PDB entry 3RWE | X-ray diffraction, 2.40 A resolution | chains A and C of the 3 polymer chains in the assembly

== Chain A ==
Molecule: Major histocompatibility complex class I
Organism: Macaca mulatta
Reference sequence: Q9GJ77 (Q9GJ77_MACMU); residues 1-276 here correspond to UniProt positions 24-299 (UniProt number = residue number + 23)
Sequence (276 residues; numbered 1 to 276; the number before each row is that of its first residue):
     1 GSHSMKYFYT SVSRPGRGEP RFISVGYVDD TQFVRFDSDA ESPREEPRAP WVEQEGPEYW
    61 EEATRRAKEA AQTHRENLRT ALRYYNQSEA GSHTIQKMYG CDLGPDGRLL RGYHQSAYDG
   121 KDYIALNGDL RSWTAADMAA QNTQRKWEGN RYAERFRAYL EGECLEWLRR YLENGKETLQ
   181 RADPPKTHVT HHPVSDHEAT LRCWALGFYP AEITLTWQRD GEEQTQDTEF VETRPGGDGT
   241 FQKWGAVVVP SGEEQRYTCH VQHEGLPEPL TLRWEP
Disulfides: Cys101-Cys164, Cys203-Cys259

== Chain C ==
Molecule: Pol FW9 peptide from Pol protein
Reference sequence: Q5QGH9 (Q5QGH9_SIVCZ); residues 1-9 here correspond to UniProt positions 435-443 (UniProt number = residue number + 434)
Sequence (9 residues; each row starts with the number of its first residue):
     1 FQWMGYELW

== Interface between chain A and chain C ==
Pairs across the interface (48; chain A residue first):
  Met5(A) - Phe1(C)
  Tyr7(A) - Phe1(C)
  Tyr7(A) - Gln2(C)
  Tyr9(A) - Gln2(C)  hydrogen bond
  Ser24(A) - Gln2(C)
  Glu45(A) - Gln2(C)
  Tyr59(A) - Phe1(C)  hydrophobic
  Glu62(A) - Phe1(C)
  Ala63(A) - Phe1(C)
  Ala63(A) - Gln2(C)
  Arg65(A) - Met4(C)  hydrogen bond
  Arg66(A) - Phe1(C)
  Arg66(A) - Gln2(C)  hydrogen bond (side chain-backbone)
  Arg66(A) - Met4(C)
  Ala67(A) - Gln2(C)
  Glu69(A) - Met4(C)
  Glu69(A) - Tyr6(C)
  Thr73(A) - Glu7(C)
  Glu76(A) - Leu8(C)
  Asn77(A) - Glu7(C)  hydrogen bond (side chain-backbone)
  Asn77(A) - Leu8(C)
  Asn77(A) - Trp9(C)  hydrogen bond (side chain-backbone)
  Thr80(A) - Trp9(C)
  Tyr84(A) - Trp9(C)  hydrogen bond (side chain-backbone)
  Ile95(A) - Trp9(C)  hydrophobic
  Lys97(A) - Glu7(C)  salt bridge
  Tyr99(A) - Gln2(C)
  Tyr99(A) - Trp3(C)  hydrogen bond (side chain-backbone)
  His114(A) - Glu7(C)  salt bridge
  Ser116(A) - Trp9(C)
  Tyr118(A) - Trp9(C)  hydrophobic
  Tyr123(A) - Trp9(C)  hydrophobic
  Thr143(A) - Trp9(C)  hydrogen bond (side chain-backbone)
  Lys146(A) - Trp9(C)  hydrogen bond (side chain-backbone)
  Trp147(A) - Glu7(C)
  Trp147(A) - Leu8(C)  hydrogen bond (side chain-backbone)
  Trp147(A) - Trp9(C)
  Tyr152(A) - Trp3(C)  hydrogen bond
  Tyr152(A) - Tyr6(C)
  Tyr152(A) - Glu7(C)  hydrogen bond
  Arg155(A) - Trp3(C)
  Tyr159(A) - Phe1(C)  hydrogen bond (side chain-backbone)
  Tyr159(A) - Gln2(C)
  Tyr159(A) - Trp3(C)  hydrophobic
  Glu163(A) - Phe1(C)
  Glu163(A) - Gln2(C)
  Trp167(A) - Phe1(C)
  Tyr171(A) - Phe1(C)  hydrogen bond (side chain-backbone)
Also at the interface, not in a pair above, chain A (37 interface residues in all): Ala81, Ala117, Asn142, Phe156

== In short ==
The interface between chain A and chain C involves 37 residues on one side and 8 on the other; the contacts
include 14 hydrogen bonds and 2 salt bridges. Polar pairs include Lys97(A)-Glu7(C), His114(A)-Glu7(C) and
Tyr9(A)-Gln2(C).
Chain A is Major histocompatibility complex class I (Macaca mulatta) and chain C is Pol FW9 peptide from Pol
protein; the structure, rhesus macaque MHC class I molecule Mamu-B*17-FW9, was determined by X-ray
diffraction, deposited together with 3RWC, 3RWD, 3RWF, 3RWG, 3RWH, 3RWI and 3RWJ.
